9BTV - chains C and E of the 8 polymer chains in the assembly; structure by electron microscopy, 3.48 A resolution.

# Chain C
Protein: Envelope glycoprotein gp120
Source organism: Human immunodeficiency virus 1
Reference sequence: O55774 (O55774_9HIV1); the construct lacks a stretch of the UniProt sequence and is renumbered around it, so the offset changes along the chain: 31-135 = UniProt 30-134; 144-186 = UniProt 135-177; 189-309 = UniProt 181-301; 312-323 = UniProt 302-313; 3 more segments
Sequence (469 residues; numbered 31 to 508 plus 15 insertion-coded residues; 24 numbers in that range are skipped by the numbering (no residue carries them; nothing is unmodelled there); the number before each row is that of its first residue; a row labelled like 186A-186C holds insertion residues (186A, then the next letters in order)):
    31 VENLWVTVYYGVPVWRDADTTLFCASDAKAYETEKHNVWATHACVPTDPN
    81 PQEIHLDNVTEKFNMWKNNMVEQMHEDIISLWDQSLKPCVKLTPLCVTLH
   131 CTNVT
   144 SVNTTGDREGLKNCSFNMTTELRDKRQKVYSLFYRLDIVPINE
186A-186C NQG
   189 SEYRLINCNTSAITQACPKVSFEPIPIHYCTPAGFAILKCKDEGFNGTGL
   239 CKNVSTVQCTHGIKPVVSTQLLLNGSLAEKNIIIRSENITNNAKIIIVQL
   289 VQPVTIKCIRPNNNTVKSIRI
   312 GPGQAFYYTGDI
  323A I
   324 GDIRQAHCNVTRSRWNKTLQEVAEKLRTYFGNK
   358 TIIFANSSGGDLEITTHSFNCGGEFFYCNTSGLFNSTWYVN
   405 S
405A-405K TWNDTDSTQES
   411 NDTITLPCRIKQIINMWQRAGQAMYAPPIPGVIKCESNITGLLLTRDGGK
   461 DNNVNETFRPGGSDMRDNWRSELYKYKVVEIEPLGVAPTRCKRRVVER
Unresolved in the structure: 31-32, 59-64, 144-150, 186A-186C, 405A-405K, 506-508
Disulfides: Cys54-Cys74, Cys119-Cys205, Cys126-Cys196, Cys131-Cys157, Cys218-Cys247, Cys228-Cys239, Cys296-Cys331, Cys378-Cys445, Cys385-Cys418
Covalent attachments: N-acetylglucosamine (NAG) linked to Asn88, Asn133, Asn156, Asn197, Asn234, Asn241, Asn262, Asn276, Asn301, Asn332, Asn339, Asn363, Asn386, Asn392, Asn448, Asn465; glycan linked to Asn160
Differences from the reference sequence: conflict Glu106 (Thr105 in O55774), Ile271 (Thr263 in O55774), Val304 (Arg296 in O55774), Tyr319 (Ala309 in O55774), Ser473 (Gly463 in O55774), Cys501 (Ala491 in O55774)
What the authors report for this chain:
  - post-translational modification sites: Asn160

# Chain E
Protein: Envelope glycoprotein gp120
Source organism: Human immunodeficiency virus 1
Reference sequence: O55774 (O55774_9HIV1); the construct lacks a stretch of the UniProt sequence and is renumbered around it, so the offset changes along the chain: 31-135 = UniProt 30-134; 144-186 = UniProt 135-177; 187-309 = UniProt 179-301; 312-323 = UniProt 302-313; 3 more segments
Sequence (469 residues; numbered 31 to 508 plus 13 insertion-coded residues; 22 numbers in that range are skipped by the numbering (no residue carries them; nothing is unmodelled there); the number before each row is that of its first residue; a row labelled like 405A-405K holds insertion residues (405A, then the next letters in order)):
    31 VENLWVTVYYGVPVWRDADTTLFCASDAKAYETEKHNVWATHACVPTDPN
    81 PQEIHLDNVTEKFNMWKNNMVEQMHEDIISLWDQSLKPCVKLTPLCVTLH
   131 CTNVT
   144 SVNTTGDREGLKNCSFNMTTELRDKRQKVYSLFYRLDIVPINE
  186A N
   187 QGSEYRLINCNTSAITQACPKVSFEPIPIHYCTPAGFAILKCKDEGFNGT
   237 GLCKNVSTVQCTHGIKPVVSTQLLLNGSLAEKNIIIRSENITNNAKIIIV
   287 QLVQPVTIKCIRPNNNTVKSIRI
   312 GPGQAFYYTGDI
  323A I
   324 GDIRQAHCNVTRSRWNKTLQEVAEKLRTYFGNK
   358 TIIFANSSGGDLEITTHSFNCGGEFFYCNTSGLFNSTWYVN
   405 S
405A-405K TWNDTDSTQES
   411 NDTITLPCRIKQIINMWQRAGQAMYAPPIPGVIKCESNITGLLLTRDGGK
   461 DNNVNETFRPGGSDMRDNWRSELYKYKVVEIEPLGVAPTRCKRRVVER
Unresolved in the structure: 31-32, 58-64, 144-151, 405A-405K, 506-508
Disulfides: Cys54-Cys74, Cys119-Cys205, Cys126-Cys196, Cys131-Cys157, Cys218-Cys247, Cys228-Cys239, Cys296-Cys331, Cys378-Cys445, Cys385-Cys418
Covalent attachments: N-acetylglucosamine (NAG) linked to Asn88, Asn133, Asn156, Asn197, Asn234, Asn241, Asn262, Asn276, Asn301, Asn332, Asn339, Asn363, Asn386, Asn392, Asn448, Asn465; glycan linked to Asn160
Differences from the reference sequence: conflict Glu106 (Thr105 in O55774), Ile271 (Thr263 in O55774), Val304 (Arg296 in O55774), Tyr319 (Ala309 in O55774), Ser473 (Gly463 in O55774), Cys501 (Ala491 in O55774)
What the authors report for this chain:
  - post-translational modification sites: Asn160

# How chain C and chain E interact
Residue-residue contacts (22; chain C residue first):
  Glu164(C) - Cys196(E)  hydrogen bond (backbone-side chain)
  Glu164(C) - Asn197(E)
  Leu165(C) - Cys126(E)
  Leu165(C) - Val127(E)
  Leu165(C) - Ile184(E)  hydrophobic
  Arg166(C) - Pro124(E)
  Arg166(C) - Cys126(E)  hydrogen bond (backbone-backbone)
  Arg166(C) - Thr162(E)
  Asp167(C) - Val127(E)
  Asp167(C) - Thr128(E)  hydrogen bond
  Lys168(C) - Thr128(E)
  Lys168(C) - Ile184(E)
  Arg308(C) - Asn197(E)  hydrogen bond (side chain-backbone)
  Gly312(C) - Cys196(E)
  Pro313(C) - Thr123(E)
  Pro313(C) - Cys196(E)
  Pro313(C) - Thr198(E)
  Pro313(C) - Ser199(E)  hydrogen bond (backbone-backbone)
  Pro313(C) - Ala200(E)  hydrophobic
  Gly314(C) - Cys196(E)  hydrogen bond (backbone-backbone)
  Gly314(C) - Asn197(E)
  Gly314(C) - Thr198(E)
Other interface residues (no listed pair), chain E (13 interface residues in all): Arg192

# In short
9 residues of chain C face 13 of chain E across their interface; the contacts include 6 hydrogen bonds. Among
the polar pairs are Glu164(C)-Cys196(E), Asp167(C)-Thr128(E) and Arg308(C)-Asn197(E). Covalently linked
N-acetylglucosamine: at Asn88(C), Asn133(C), Asn156(C), Asn197(C), Asn234(C) and Asn241(C) and 10 more. From
the paper: modification sites Asn160(C) and Asn160(E).
Chain C and chain E are both Envelope glycoprotein gp120 (Human immunodeficiency virus 1); the structure,
Cryo-EM structure of rhesus antibody T646-a.01 in complex with HIV-1 Env trimer Q23.17 MD39, was determined by
electron microscopy together with 9BNK, 9BNM, 9BNP, 9BTH, 9BTI, 9BTJ and 9BTL from the same study.
